Entry 3OCL (X-ray diffraction, 2.30 A resolution); this record covers chain A.

Chain A:
Molecule: Penicillin-binding protein 3
Organism: Pseudomonas aeruginosa
Notes: fragment: residues in UNP 35-579
Reference sequence: Q51504 (Q51504_PSEAE); the construct has insertions or renumbered stretches relative to UniProt, so the offset changes along the chain: 35-490 = UniProt 35-490; 499-577 = UniProt 501-579
Sequence (564 residues; row label = number of the first residue in the row; note: 8 numbers in that range are skipped by the numbering (no residue carries them; nothing is unmodelled there); a row labelled like 490A-490J holds insertion residues (490A, then the next letters in order)):
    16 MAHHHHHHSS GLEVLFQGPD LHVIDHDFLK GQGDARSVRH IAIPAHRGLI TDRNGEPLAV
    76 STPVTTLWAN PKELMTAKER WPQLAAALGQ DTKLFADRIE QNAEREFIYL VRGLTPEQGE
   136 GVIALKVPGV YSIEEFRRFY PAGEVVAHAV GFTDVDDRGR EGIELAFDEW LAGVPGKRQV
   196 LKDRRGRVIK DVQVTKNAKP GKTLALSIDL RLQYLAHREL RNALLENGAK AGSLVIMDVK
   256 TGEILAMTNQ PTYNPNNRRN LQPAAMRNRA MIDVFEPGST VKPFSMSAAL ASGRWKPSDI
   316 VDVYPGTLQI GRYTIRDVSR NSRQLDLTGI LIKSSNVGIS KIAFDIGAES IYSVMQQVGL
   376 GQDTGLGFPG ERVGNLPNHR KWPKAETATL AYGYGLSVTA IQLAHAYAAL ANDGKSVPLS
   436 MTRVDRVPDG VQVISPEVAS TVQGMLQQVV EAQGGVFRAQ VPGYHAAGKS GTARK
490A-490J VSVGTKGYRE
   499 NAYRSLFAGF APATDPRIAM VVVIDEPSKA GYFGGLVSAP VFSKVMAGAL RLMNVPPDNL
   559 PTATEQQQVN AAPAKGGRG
Unresolved in the structure: 16-52, 205, 490A-490J, 560-577
Differences from the reference sequence: expression tag (16-34)
Residues lining bound ligands: Bound form of Carbenicillin (CB9; (2R,4S)-2-[(1R)-1-{[(2S)-2-carboxy-2-phenylacetyl]amino}-2-oxoethyl]-5,5-dimethyl-1,3-thiazolidine-4-carboxylic acid): Gly-293, Ser-294, Lys-297, Arg-331, Val-333, Ser-349, Asn-351, Tyr-409, Lys-484, Ser-485, Gly-486, Thr-487, Ala-488, Tyr-501, Tyr-530, Phe-531, Gly-532
From the paper describing this entry:
  - conformationally variable residues: Lys-490, Ala-500
  - binding site for Bound form of Carbenicillin: Ser-294, Val-333, Asn-351, Tyr-409, Ser-485, Thr-487, Arg-489, Tyr-501, Tyr-530, Phe-531
  - binding site for glycerol: Gly-247, Ser-248, Arg-284, Phe-290, Val-521, Asp-523
  - catalytic residues: Lys-297 (proposed by the authors, not directly observed)
  - specificity-determining residues: Glu-291, Tyr-409, Arg-489 (proposed by the authors, not directly observed)

Overview:
Bound to chain A: Bound form of Carbenicillin. From the paper: the catalytic residue Lys-297; a binding site
for Bound form of Carbenicillin at Ser-294, Val-333 and Asn-351 among others.
Chain A is Penicillin-binding protein 3 (Pseudomonas aeruginosa); the structure, Crystal structure of
penicillin-binding protein 3 from Pseudomonas aeruginosa in complex with carbenicillin, was determined by
X-ray diffraction together with 3OC2 and 3OCN from the same study.
